Entry 8AIL (X-ray diffraction, 2.45 A resolution); this record covers chains J and K of the 6 polymer chains in the assembly.

# Chain J (and K)
Molecule: Bacillus phage VMY22 p56
From: Bacillus phage VMY22
Notes: chain K of this document is another copy of the same molecule, construct and numbering; everything in this record applies to it too
Reference sequence: A0A0N9SK00 (A0A0N9SK00_9CAUD); residue numbers follow UniProt; this construct covers 1-56
Chain sequence (56 residues; numbered 1 to 56; the number before each row is that of its first residue):
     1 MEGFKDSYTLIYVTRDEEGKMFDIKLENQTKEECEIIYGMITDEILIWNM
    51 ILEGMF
Not modelled in the structure: 1-3 (chain K: 1-5)

# Chain J / chain K interface
Residue-residue contacts (38; chain J residue first):
  Phe4(J) - Glu44(K)
  Lys5(J) - Glu44(K)
  Tyr8(J) - Ile45(K)  hydrogen bond (side chain-backbone)
  Arg15(J) - Met55(K)  hydrogen bond (side chain-backbone)
  Arg15(J) - Phe56(K)
  Met21(J) - Phe56(K)  hydrophobic
  Lys31(J) - Tyr38(K)
  Lys31(J) - Ile45(K)
  Glu35(J) - Tyr38(K)  hydrogen bond
  Tyr38(J) - Lys31(K)  hydrogen bond
  Tyr38(J) - Glu35(K)  hydrogen bond
  Glu44(J) - Asp6(K)
  Glu44(J) - Leu52(K)
  Ile45(J) - Tyr8(K)  hydrogen bond (backbone-side chain)
  Ile45(J) - Lys31(K)
  Leu46(J) - Ile51(K)
  Leu46(J) - Leu52(K)  hydrogen bond (backbone-backbone)
  Leu46(J) - Met55(K)
  Ile47(J) - Met50(K)
  Ile47(J) - Met55(K)  hydrophobic
  Trp48(J) - Trp48(K)
  Trp48(J) - Asn49(K)
  Trp48(J) - Met50(K)  hydrogen bond (backbone-backbone)
  Asn49(J) - Trp48(K)
  Asn49(J) - Asn49(K)
  Met50(J) - Tyr38(K)
  Met50(J) - Leu46(K)
  Met50(J) - Ile47(K)
  Met50(J) - Trp48(K)  hydrogen bond (backbone-backbone)
  Ile51(J) - Leu46(K)
  Leu52(J) - Arg15(K)
  Leu52(J) - Glu44(K)
  Leu52(J) - Ile45(K)
  Leu52(J) - Leu46(K)  hydrogen bond (backbone-backbone)
  Met55(J) - Arg15(K)  hydrogen bond (backbone-side chain)
  Met55(J) - Leu46(K)
  Phe56(J) - Arg15(K)
  Phe56(J) - Met21(K)  hydrophobic
Also at the interface, not in a pair above, chain K (20 interface residues in all): Thr42, Asp43

# Summary
19 residues of chain J face 20 of chain K across their interface, with 11 hydrogen bonds. Polar pairs include
Tyr8(J)-Ile45(K), Arg15(J)-Met55(K) and Glu35(J)-Tyr38(K).
Both chains are Bacillus phage VMY22 p56 (Bacillus phage VMY22). Entry 8AIL (Bacillus phage VMY22 p56 in
complex with Bacillus weidmannii Ung) was determined by X-ray diffraction together with 8AIN from the same
study.
